PDB entry 6CSQ | X-ray diffraction, 2.03 A resolution | chain A

# Chain A
Name: Hdac6 protein
Source organism: Danio rerio
UniProtKB: A7YT55 (A7YT55_DANRE); residues 440-798 here correspond to UniProt positions 288-646 (UniProt number = residue number - 152)
Chain sequence (364 residues; each row starts with the number of its first residue):
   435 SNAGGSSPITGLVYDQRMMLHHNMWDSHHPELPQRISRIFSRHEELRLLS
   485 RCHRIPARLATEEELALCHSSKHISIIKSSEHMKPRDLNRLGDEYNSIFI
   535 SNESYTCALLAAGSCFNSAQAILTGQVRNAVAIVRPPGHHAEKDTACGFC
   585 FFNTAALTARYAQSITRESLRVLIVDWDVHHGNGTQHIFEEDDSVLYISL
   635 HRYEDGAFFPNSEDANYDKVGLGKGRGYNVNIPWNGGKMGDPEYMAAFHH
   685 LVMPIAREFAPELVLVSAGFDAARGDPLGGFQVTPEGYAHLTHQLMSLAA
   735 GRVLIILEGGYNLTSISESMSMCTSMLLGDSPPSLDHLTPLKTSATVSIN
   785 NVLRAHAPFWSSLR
Unresolved in the structure: 435-442
Differences from the reference sequence: expression tag (435-439)
Ion coordination: K+ site 1: Asp-610, Asp-612, His-614, Ser-633, Leu-634; Zn2+: Asp-612, His-614, Asp-705 (together with N-hydroxycyclohexanecarboxamide); K+ site 2: Phe-623, Asp-626, Val-629, Tyr-662
Residues lining bound ligands: N-hydroxycyclohexanecarboxamide (F9P): Ser-531, His-573, His-574, Gly-582, Phe-583, Asp-612, His-614, Phe-643, Asp-705, Leu-712, Gly-743, Tyr-745
From the paper describing this entry:
  - binding site for N-hydroxycyclohexanecarboxamide: His-573, His-574, Phe-583, Phe-643, Tyr-745

# In short
Ligands of chain A: N-hydroxycyclohexanecarboxamide. Asp-610, Asp-612, His-614, Ser-633 and Leu-634 form the
K+ site 1. Asp-612, His-614 and Asp-705 coordinate Zn2+. From the paper: a binding site for
N-hydroxycyclohexanecarboxamide at His-573, His-574 and Phe-583 among others.
Chain A is Hdac6 protein (Danio rerio); the structure, Crystal structure of Danio rerio histone deacetylase 6
catalytic domain 2 in complex with cyclohexylhydroxamate, was determined by X-ray diffraction (same
publication as 6CSP, 6CSR and 6CSS).
